6TWV - chains C and F of the 6 polymer chains in the assembly; structure by X-ray diffraction, 2.55 A resolution.

Chain C:
Name: Hemagglutinin HA1
From: Influenza A virus (A/harbour seal/Germany/1/2014(H10N7))
UniProt: A0A0A7HR51 (A0A0A7HR51_9INFA); residues 1-323 here correspond to UniProt positions 10-332 (UniProt number = residue number + 9)
Amino-acid sequence (325 residues; row label = number of the first residue in the row; numbers below 1 keep their minus sign (Asp-1 is residue -1)):
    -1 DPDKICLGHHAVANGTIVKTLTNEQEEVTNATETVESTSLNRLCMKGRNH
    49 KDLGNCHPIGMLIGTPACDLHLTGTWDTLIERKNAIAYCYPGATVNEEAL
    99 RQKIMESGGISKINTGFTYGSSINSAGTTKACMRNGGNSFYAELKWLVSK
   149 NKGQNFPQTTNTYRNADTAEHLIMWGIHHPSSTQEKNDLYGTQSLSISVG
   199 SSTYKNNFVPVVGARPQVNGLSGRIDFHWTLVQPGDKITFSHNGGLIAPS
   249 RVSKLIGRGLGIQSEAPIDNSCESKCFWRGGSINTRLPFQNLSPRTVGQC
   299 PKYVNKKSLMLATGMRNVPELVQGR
Unresolved in the structure: -1 to 0, 319-323
Differences from the reference sequence: expression tag (-1 to 0)
Disulfides: Cys42-Cys270, Cys54-Cys66, Cys87-Cys130, Cys274-Cys298
Glycans and other covalent adducts: N-acetylglucosamine (NAG) linked to Asn28
Bound ions: Ca2+: Glu104 (together with N-acetylglucosamine) (shared with 1 residue of chain D; Asn79(F) of chain F)

Chain F:
Name: Hemagglutinin HA2
From: Influenza A virus (A/harbour seal/Germany/1/2014(H10N7))
UniProt: A0A0A7HR51 (A0A0A7HR51_9INFA); residues 1-176 here correspond to UniProt positions 333-508 (UniProt number = residue number + 332)
Amino-acid sequence (177 residues; row label = number of the first residue in the row):
     1 GLFGAIAGFIENGWEGMVDGWYGFRHQNAQGTGQAADYKSTQAAIDQITG
    51 KLNRIIKKTNTEFESIESEFSEIDHQIGNVINWTKDSITDIWTYQAELLV
   101 AMENQHTIDMADSEMLNLYERVRKQLRQNAEEDGKGCFEIYHACDDSCME
   151 SIRNNTYDHSQYREEALLNRLNINPVK
Unresolved in the structure: 173-177
Differences from the reference sequence: expression tag (177)
Disulfides: Cys144-Cys148
Glycans and other covalent adducts: N-acetylglucosamine (NAG) linked to Asn82
Bound ions: Ca2+: Asn79 (together with N-acetylglucosamine) (shared with Glu104(C) of chain C; 1 residue of chain D)

Chain C / chain F interface:
Contacting residue pairs (8):
  Glu96(C) - Gln76(F)
  Ala97(C) - His75(F)
  Gln100(C) - Gln76(F)
  Gln100(C) - Asn79(F)  hydrogen bond
  Lys101(C) - His75(F)
  Glu104(C) - His75(F)  salt bridge
  Glu104(C) - Asn79(F)
  Lys300(C) - Asp90(F)  salt bridge
Other interface residues (no listed pair), chain C (7 interface residues in all): Phe287
Other interface residues (no listed pair), chain F (5 interface residues in all): Tyr94

In short:
7 residues of chain C and 5 residues of chain F are in contact, with 1 hydrogen bond and 2 salt bridges. Polar
contacts include Glu104(C)-His75(F), Lys300(C)-Asp90(F) and Gln100(C)-Asn79(F). Covalently linked
N-acetylglucosamine: at Asn28(C). N-acetylglucosamine is covalently linked to Asn82(F).
Chain C is Hemagglutinin HA1 and chain F is Hemagglutinin HA2, both from Influenza A virus (A/harbour
seal/Germany/1/2014(H10N7)); the structure, Crystal structure of the haemagglutinin mutant (Gln226Leu) from an
H10N7 seal influenza virus isolated in Germany ..., was determined by X-ray diffraction (same publication as
6TJW, 6TJY, 6TVA, 6TVB, 6TVC, 6TVD and 9 further entries).
